7TD4 - chains A and R of the 4 polymer chains in the assembly; structure by electron microscopy, 2.60 A resolution.

[Chain A]
Molecule: Guanine nucleotide-binding protein G(i) subunit alpha-1
From: Rattus norvegicus
UniProtKB: B2RSH2 (GNAI1_MOUSE); residues 1-354 here = UniProt positions 1-354
Chain sequence (379 residues; each row starts with the number of its first residue; numbers below 1 keep their minus sign (Met-24 is residue -24)):
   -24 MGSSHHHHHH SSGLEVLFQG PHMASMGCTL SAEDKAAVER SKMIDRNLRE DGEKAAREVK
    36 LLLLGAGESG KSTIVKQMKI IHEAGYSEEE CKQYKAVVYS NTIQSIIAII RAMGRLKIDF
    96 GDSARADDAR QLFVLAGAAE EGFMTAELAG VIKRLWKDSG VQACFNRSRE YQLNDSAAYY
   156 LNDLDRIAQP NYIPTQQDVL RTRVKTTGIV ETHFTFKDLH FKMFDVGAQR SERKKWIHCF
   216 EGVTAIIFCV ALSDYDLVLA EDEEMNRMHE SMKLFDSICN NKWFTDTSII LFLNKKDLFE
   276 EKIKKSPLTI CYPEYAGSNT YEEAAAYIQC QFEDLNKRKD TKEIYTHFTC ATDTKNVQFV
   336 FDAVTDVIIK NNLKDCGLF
Not modelled in the structure: -24 to 6, 56-181
Construct notes: initiating methionine (-24); expression tag (-23 to 0); engineered mutation Ala203 (Gly in B2RSH2)
Swiss-Prot annotation at these positions:
  - region: Lys35 to Thr48 (G1 motif), Asp173 to Thr181 (G2 motif), Phe196 to Gly202, Gln204, Arg205 (G3 motif), Ile265 to Asp272 (G4 motif), Thr324 to Thr329 (G5 motif)
  - binding site (GTP): Glu43 to Thr48, Asp150, Ser151, Leu175 to Arg178, Asp200 to Gly202, Gln204, Asn269 to Asp272, Ala326
  - binding site (Mg(2+)): Ser47, Thr181
  - lipidation: Gly2 (N-myristoyl glycine), Cys3 (S-palmitoyl cysteine)

[Chain R]
Molecule: Sphingosine 1-phosphate receptor 1
From: Homo sapiens
UniProtKB: P21453 (S1PR1_HUMAN); residues 2-382 here = UniProt positions 2-382
Chain sequence (392 residues; row label = number of the first residue in the row; numbers below 1 keep their minus sign (Asp-9 is residue -9)):
    -9 DYKDDDDKAA AGPTSVPLVK AHRSSVSDYV NYDIIVRHYN YTGKLNISAD KENSIKLTSV
    51 VFILICCFII LENIFVLLTI WKTKKFHRPM YYFIGNLALS DLLAGVAYTA NLLLSGATTY
   111 KLTPAQWFLR EGSMFVALSA SVFSLLAIAI ERYITMLKMK LHNGSNNFRL FLLISACWVI
   171 SLILGGLPIM GWNCISALSS CSTVLPLYHK HYILFCTTVF TLLLLSIVIL YCRIYSLVRT
   231 RSRRLTFRKN ISKASRSSEK SLALLKTVII VLSVFIACWA PLFILLLLDV GCKVKTCDIL
   291 FRAEYFLVLA VLNSGTNPII YTLTNKEMRR AFIRIMSCCK CPSGDSAGKF KRPIIAGMEF
   351 SRSKSDNSSH PQKDEGDNPE TIMSSGNVNS SS
Not modelled in the structure: -9 to 17, 37-44, 240-247, 324-382
Cystine bridges: Cys184-Cys191, Cys282-Cys287
Glycans and other covalent adducts: N-acetylglucosamine (NAG) linked to Asn30
Construct notes: expression tag (-9 to 1)
Small-molecule neighbours: Siponimod (J8C; 1-[[4-[(E)-N-[[4-cyclohexyl-3-(trifluoromethyl)phenyl]methoxy]-C-methyl-carbonimidoyl]-2-ethyl-phenyl]methyl]azetidine-3-carboxylic acid): Tyr29, Lys34, Asn101, Ser105, Gly106, Thr109, Arg120, Glu121, Met124, Phe125, Leu128, Ser129, Val132, Phe133, Leu174, Val194, Leu195, Cys206, Thr207, Val209, Phe210, Leu213, Trp269, Leu272, Leu276, Ala293, Glu294, Leu297
What the authors report for this chain:
  - binding site for Siponimod: Asn101, Arg120, Met124, Phe125, Leu128, Ser129, Val132, Phe133, Leu174, Leu195, Cys206, Val209, Phe210, Leu213, Trp269, Leu272, Leu297
  - conformationally variable residues (side-chain flip): Phe210, Trp269, Phe273
  - mutagenesis - F210A, F273A, L276F, A293M, L297F: decreased signaling in response to Siponimod
  - specificity-determining residues: Leu276, Ala293, Leu297

[Interface between chain A and chain R]
Contacting residue pairs (41; chain A residue first):
  Ala31(A) with Leu151(R); His152(R)
  Arg32(A) with Leu151(R)
  Glu33(A) with Leu151(R)
  Val34(A) with Leu151(R), hydrophobic
  Thr219(A) with Leu151(R)
  Glu318(A) with Lys250(R), salt bridge
  Tyr320(A) with Phe237(R), hydrophobic
  Phe334(A) with Thr236(R)
  Asp337(A) with Arg234(R); Leu235(R); Thr236(R), hydrogen bond (side chain-backbone); Phe237(R)
  Asp341(A) with Leu235(R); Phe237(R); Lys250(R), salt bridge
  Ile343(A) with Met149(R), hydrophobic
  Ile344(A) with Met149(R), hydrophobic; Arg231(R)
  Lys345(A) with Lys250(R)
  Asn347(A) with Met146(R); Met149(R); Lys150(R); Asn153(R), hydrogen bond
  Leu348(A) with Met146(R), hydrophobic; Val228(R), hydrophobic
  Asp350(A) with Arg78(R), hydrogen bond (backbone-side chain); Met80(R); Asn153(R), hydrogen bond
  Cys351(A) with Met80(R), hydrophobic; Arg142(R); Thr145(R)
  Gly352(A) with Met80(R); Arg142(R); Thr314(R); Asn315(R)
  Leu353(A) with Arg142(R); Ile224(R), hydrophobic; Leu254(R), hydrophobic
  Phe354(A) with Thr314(R); Asn315(R)
Also at the interface, not in a pair above, chain A (23 interface residues in all): Ala338, Thr340, Lys349
Also at the interface, not in a pair above, chain R (25 interface residues in all): Tyr221, Ser232, Thr257, Lys316

[In short]
The interface between chain A and chain R involves 23 residues on one side and 25 on the other; the contacts
include 4 hydrogen bonds and 2 salt bridges. Polar pairs include Glu318(A)-Lys250(R), Asp341(A)-Lys250(R) and
Asp337(A)-Thr236(R). From the paper: a binding site for Siponimod at Asn101(R), Arg120(R) and Met124(R) among
others; F210A, F273A and L276F of chain R, among others, reduce signaling in response to Siponimod; 5
substitutions were tested in all.
Chain A is Guanine nucleotide-binding protein G(i) subunit alpha-1 (Rattus norvegicus) and chain R is
Sphingosine 1-phosphate receptor 1 (Homo sapiens); the structure, Sphingosine-1-phosphate receptor 1-Gi
complex bound to Siponimod, was determined by electron microscopy (same publication as 7TD0, 7TD1, 7TD2 and
7TD3).
